1TS8 - chain A; structure by X-ray diffraction, 1.60 A resolution.

[Chain A]
Name: Photoactive yellow protein
Source organism: Halorhodospira halophila
UniProt: P16113 (PYP_ECTHA); residues 1-125 here = UniProt positions 1-125
Chain sequence (125 residues; each row starts with the number of its first residue):
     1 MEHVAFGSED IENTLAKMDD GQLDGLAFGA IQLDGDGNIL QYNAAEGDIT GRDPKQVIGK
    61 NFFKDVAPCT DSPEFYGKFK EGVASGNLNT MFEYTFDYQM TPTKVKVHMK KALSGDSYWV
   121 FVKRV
Glycans and other covalent adducts: 4'-hydroxycinnamic acid (HC4) linked to Cys-69
Residues lining bound ligands: 4'-hydroxycinnamic acid (HC4): Ile-31, Tyr-42, Glu-46, Thr-50, Arg-52, Phe-62, Val-66, Ala-67, Pro-68, Thr-70, Phe-96, Asp-97, Tyr-98
Curated features (UniProtKB/Swiss-Prot):
  - modified residue: Cys-69 (S-(4-hydroxycinnamyl)cysteine)
From the paper describing this entry:
  - binding site for 4'-hydroxycinnamic acid: Tyr-42, Glu-46, Cys-69

[Summary]
4'-hydroxycinnamic acid is covalently linked to Cys-69. From the paper: a binding site for 4'-hydroxycinnamic
acid at Tyr-42, Glu-46 and Cys-69.
Chain A is Photoactive yellow protein (Halorhodospira halophila); the structure, Structure of the pR cis
planar intermediate from time-resolved Laue crystallography, was determined by X-ray diffraction (same
publication as 1TS0, 1TS6 and 1TS7).
